5IN5 - chains A and D of the 4 polymer chains in the assembly; structure by X-ray diffraction, 1.90 A resolution.

# Chain A (and D)
Molecule: GDP-mannose 4,6 dehydratase
Organism: Homo sapiens
Notes: EC 4.2.1.47; chain D of this document is another copy of the same molecule, construct and numbering; everything in this record applies to it too
UniProt: O60547 (GMDS_HUMAN); residue numbers follow UniProt; this construct covers 23-372
Amino-acid sequence (364 residues; row label = number of the first residue in the row):
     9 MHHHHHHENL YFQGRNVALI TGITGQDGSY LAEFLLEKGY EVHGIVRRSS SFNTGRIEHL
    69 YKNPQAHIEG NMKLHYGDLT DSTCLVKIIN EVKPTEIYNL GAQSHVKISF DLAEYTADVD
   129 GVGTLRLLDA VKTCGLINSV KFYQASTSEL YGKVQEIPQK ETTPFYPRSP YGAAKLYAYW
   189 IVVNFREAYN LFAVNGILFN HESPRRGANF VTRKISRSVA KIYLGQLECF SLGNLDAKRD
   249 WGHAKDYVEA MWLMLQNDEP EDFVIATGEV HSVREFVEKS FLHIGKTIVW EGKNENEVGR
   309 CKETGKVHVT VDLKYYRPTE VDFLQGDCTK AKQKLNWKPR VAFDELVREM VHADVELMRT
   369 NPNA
Unresolved in the structure: 9-21
Construct notes: expression tag (9-22)
Ligand contacts:
  - GDP (guanosine-5'-diphosphate): H113, V114, E157, N208, N217, F218, V219, K222, S239, L240, G241, N242, A245, R247, V281, Y323, R325, E328, V329
  - guanosine-5'-diphosphate-beta-L-fucopyranose (GFB), molecule 1: V54, F60, T62, E66, Y69, A74, H75, E77, L82, Y84
  - guanosine-5'-diphosphate-beta-L-fucopyranose (GFB), molecule 2: A216, N217, K222, R225, S226, Y323, N371, A372
  - NADP (NAP; NADP nicotinamide-adenine-dinucleotide phosphate), molecule 1: G30, I31, T32, G33, Q34, D35, G36, R55, N61, D86, L87, T88, L108, G109, A110, Q111, S112, Y123, V127, A153, S154, T155, Y179, K183, L206, F207, N208, H209, E210, R214
  - NADP (NAP), molecule 2: R56, S57, S58
Curated features (UniProtKB/Swiss-Prot):
  - active site: T155, E157 (Nucleophile), Y179 (Nucleophile)
  - binding site (NADP(+)): G30 to D35, R55 to S58, D86, L87, L108 to S112, Y123, K183, H209, R214
  - modified residue: Y323 (Phosphotyrosine)

# How chain A and chain D interact
Pairs across the interface (5):
  S90(A) with S90(D)
  T91(A) with D137(D)
  V94(A) with T141(D)
  D137(A) with T91(D)
  T141(A) with V94(D)

# Overview
Chain A and chain D each contribute 5 residues to their interface. Bound to chain A: NADP, GDP and
guanosine-5'-diphosphate-beta-L-fucopyranose. From UniProt: 3 active-site residues and 21 NADP+-binding
residues on chain A.
Both chains are GDP-mannose 4,6 dehydratase (Homo sapiens). Entry 5IN5 (Crystal Structure of GDP-mannose 4,6
dehydratase in complex with natural inhibitor GDP-Fucose) was determined by X-ray diffraction, deposited
together with 5IN4.
